Entry 8FU4 (X-ray diffraction, 1.60 A resolution); this record covers chains A and B of the 3 polymer chains in the assembly.

Chain A:
Name: HLA-A*02:01 alpha chain
Organism: Homo sapiens
UniProt: Q53Z42 (Q53Z42_HUMAN); residues 1-275 here correspond to UniProt positions 25-299 (UniProt number = residue number + 24)
Amino-acid sequence (275 residues; numbered 1 to 275; the number before each row is that of its first residue):
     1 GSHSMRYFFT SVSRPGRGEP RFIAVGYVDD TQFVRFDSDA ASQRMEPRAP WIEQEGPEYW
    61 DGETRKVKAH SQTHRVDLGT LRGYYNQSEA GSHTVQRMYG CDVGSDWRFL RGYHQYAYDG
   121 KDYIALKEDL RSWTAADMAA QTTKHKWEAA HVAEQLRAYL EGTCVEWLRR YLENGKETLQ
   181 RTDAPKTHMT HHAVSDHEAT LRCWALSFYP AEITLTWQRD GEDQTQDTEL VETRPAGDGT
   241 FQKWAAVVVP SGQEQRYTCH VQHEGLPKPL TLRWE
Cystine bridges: C101-C164, C203-C259

Chain B:
Name: Beta-2-microglobulin
Organism: Homo sapiens
UniProt: P61769 (B2MG_HUMAN); residues 1-99 here correspond to UniProt positions 21-119 (UniProt number = residue number + 20)
Amino-acid sequence (100 residues; each row starts with the number of its first residue; numbering starts at 0):
     0 MIQRTPKIQV YSRHPAENGK SNFLNCYVSG FHPSDIEVDL LKNGERIEKV EHSDLSFSKD
    60 WSFYLLYYTE FTPTEKDEYA CRVNHVTLSQ PKIVKWDRDM
Differences from the reference sequence: initiating methionine (0)
Cystine bridges: C25-C80
Curated features (UniProtKB/Swiss-Prot):
  - modified residue: Q2 (Pyrrolidone carboxylic acid)
  - glycosylation: I1 (N-linked (Glc) (glycation) isoleucine), K19 (N-linked (Glc) (glycation) lysine), K41 (N-linked (Glc) (glycation) lysine), K48 (N-linked (Glc) (glycation) lysine), K58 (N-linked (Glc) (glycation) lysine), K91 (N-linked (Glc) (glycation) lysine), K94 (N-linked (Glc) (glycation) lysine)

How chain A and chain B interact:
Residue-residue contacts - 54 pairs, chain A then chain B:
  F8(A) - S55(B)
  F8(A) - F56(B)
  F9(A) - F56(B)
  T10(A) - L54(B)
  T10(A) - F56(B)
  T10(A) - F62(B)
  V12(A) - S33(B)
  R14(A) - D34(B)  salt bridge
  I23(A) - L54(B)  hydrophobic
  V25(A) - D53(B)
  V25(A) - L54(B)
  Y27(A) - S55(B)  hydrogen bond
  Y27(A) - Y63(B)
  Q32(A) - D53(B)  hydrogen bond
  R35(A) - D53(B)  salt bridge
  Q96(A) - H31(B)  hydrogen bond
  Q96(A) - F56(B)
  Q96(A) - W60(B)  hydrogen bond (side chain-backbone)
  Q96(A) - F62(B)
  R97(A) - F56(B)
  M98(A) - K58(B)
  Q115(A) - W60(B)
  Y116(A) - W60(B)
  A117(A) - W60(B)  hydrophobic
  D119(A) - I1(B)
  D119(A) - H31(B)
  G120(A) - R3(B)  hydrogen bond (backbone-side chain)
  G120(A) - H31(B)
  G120(A) - W60(B)
  K121(A) - I1(B)
  D122(A) - W60(B)  hydrogen bond
  H192(A) - D98(B)  salt bridge
  R202(A) - D98(B)  hydrogen bond (side chain-backbone)
  W204(A) - D98(B)
  W204(A) - M99(B)
  V231(A) - Q8(B)
  E232(A) - K6(B)
  E232(A) - Q8(B)  hydrogen bond (backbone-side chain)
  E232(A) - Y26(B)
  E232(A) - S28(B)  hydrogen bond
  R234(A) - Q8(B)  hydrogen bond
  R234(A) - Y10(B)
  R234(A) - M99(B)  hydrogen bond (side chain-backbone)
  P235(A) - Y10(B)  hydrogen bond (backbone-side chain)
  P235(A) - N24(B)
  P235(A) - Y26(B)
  A236(A) - R12(B)  hydrogen bond (backbone-side chain)
  A236(A) - N24(B)  hydrogen bond (backbone-side chain)
  G237(A) - R12(B)  hydrogen bond (backbone-side chain)
  G237(A) - L65(B)
  Q242(A) - Y10(B)
  Q242(A) - S11(B)
  Q242(A) - R12(B)  hydrogen bond (side chain-backbone)
  W244(A) - M99(B)  hydrogen bond (side chain-backbone)
Other interface residues (no listed pair), chain A (35 interface residues in all): R48, T94, T233, D238
Other interface residues (no listed pair), chain B (26 interface residues in all): H13, D59

In short:
The interface between chain A and chain B involves 35 residues on one side and 26 on the other; the contacts
include 17 hydrogen bonds and 3 salt bridges. Among the polar pairs are R14(A)-D34(B), R35(A)-D53(B) and
H192(A)-D98(B).
Here chain A is HLA-A*02:01 alpha chain and chain B is Beta-2-microglobulin, both from Homo sapiens. Entry
8FU4 (HCMV US11 peptide binding to HLA-A*02:01) was determined by X-ray diffraction together with 8FRT from
the same study.
